PDB entry 6T2E | X-ray diffraction, 2.40 A resolution | chains A and B

== Chain A ==
Name: E3 ubiquitin-protein ligase Mdm2
From: Homo sapiens
Notes: EC 2.3.2.27
Reference sequence: Q00987 (MDM2_HUMAN); numbering as in UniProt (aligned over 25-109)
Sequence (86 residues; each row starts with the number of its first residue):
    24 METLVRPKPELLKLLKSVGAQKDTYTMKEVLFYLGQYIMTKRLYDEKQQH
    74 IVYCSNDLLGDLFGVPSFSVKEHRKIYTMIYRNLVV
Unresolved in the structure: 24
Sequence notes: initiating methionine (24); engineered mutation E33 (Leu in Q00987)
Swiss-Prot annotation at these positions:
  - mutagenesis: G58 (G58A: No effect on its ability to induce apoptosis)

== Chain B ==
Name: Stapled peptide GAR300-Gm
Sequence (14 residues; numbered 1 to 14; the number before each row is that of its first residue):
     1 LTFEQYWAQLESAA

== Interface between chain A and chain B ==
Contacting residue pairs - 30 pairs, chain A then chain B:
  M50(A) with A14(B), hydrophobic
  K51(A) with E11(B); A14(B)
  L54(A) with W7(B), hydrogen bond (backbone-side chain); L10(B), hydrophobic; A14(B), hydrophobic
  F55(A) with E11(B)
  L57(A) with W7(B), hydrophobic
  G58(A) with F3(B); W7(B)
  I61(A) with F3(B), hydrophobic; W7(B), hydrophobic
  M62(A) with F3(B), hydrophobic; E4(B)
  Y67(A) with L1(B); F3(B), hydrophobic
  Q72(A) with L1(B); T2(B), hydrogen bond (side chain-backbone); F3(B), hydrogen bond (side chain-backbone)
  H73(A) with Y6(B)
  V93(A) with F3(B), hydrophobic; Y6(B); W7(B)
  K94(A) with Y6(B)
  H96(A) with Q9(B), hydrogen bond; L10(B)
  I99(A) with L10(B), hydrophobic
  Y100(A) with L10(B), hydrogen bond (side chain-backbone); A13(B); A14(B), hydrogen bond (side chain-backbone)
Interface residues without a listed pair, chain A (17 interface residues in all): V75

== Summary ==
17 residues of chain A face 11 of chain B across their interface; the contacts include 6 hydrogen bonds. Among
the polar pairs are L54(A)-W7(B), Q72(A)-T2(B) and Q72(A)-F3(B). From UniProt: one mutagenesis site on chain
A.
Here chain A is E3 ubiquitin-protein ligase Mdm2 (Homo sapiens) and chain B is Stapled peptide GAR300-Gm.
Entry 6T2E (Multicomponent Peptide Stapling as a Diversity-Driven Tool for the Development of Inhibitors of
Protein-Protein Interactions) was determined by X-ray diffraction together with 6T2D and 6T2F from the same
study.
